2PXY - chains B and C of the 5 polymer chains in the assembly; structure by X-ray diffraction, 2.23 A resolution.

# Chain B
Name: T cell receptor beta chain
Source organism: Mus musculus
Notes: engineered mutation(s): G17E,H47Y,I75T,L78S
UniProt: A2NTY6 (A2NTY6_MOUSE); aligned to UniProt positions 32-142 over residues 3-117 (the alignment contains insertions or deletions, so no single offset holds)
Amino-acid sequence (111 residues; each row starts with the number of its first residue; note: 4 numbers in that range are skipped by the numbering (no residue carries them; nothing is unmodelled there)):
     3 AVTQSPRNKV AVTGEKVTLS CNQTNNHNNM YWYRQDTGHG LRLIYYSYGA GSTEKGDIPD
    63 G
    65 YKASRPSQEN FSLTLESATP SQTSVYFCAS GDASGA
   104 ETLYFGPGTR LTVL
Disulfides: Cys23-Cys92

# Chain C
Name: H-2 class II histocompatibility antigen, A-U alpha chain
Source organism: Mus musculus
Notes: fragment: extracellular alpha-1, extracellular alpha-2
UniProt: P14438 (HA2U_MOUSE); the construct lacks a stretch of the UniProt sequence, so the offset changes along the chain: 4-9 = UniProt 1-6; 10-180 = UniProt 8-178
Amino-acid sequence (183 residues; row label = number of the first residue in the row; numbers below 1 keep their minus sign (Asp-1 is residue -1)):
    -1 DDIEADHVGS Y
    9A G
    10 IVVYQSPGDI GQYTFEFDGD ELFYVDLDKK ETIWMLPEFA QLRSFDPQGG LQNIATGKHN
    70 LGVLTKRSNS TPATNEAPQA TVFPKSPVLL GQPNTLICFV DNIFPPVINI TWLRNSKSVA
   130 DGVYETSFFV NRDYSFHKLS YLTFIPSDDD IYDCKVEHWG LEEPVLKHWE P
Disulfides: Cys107-Cys163
Sequence notes: expression tag (-1 to 3)
Curated features (UniProtKB/Swiss-Prot):
  - region: Glu179, Pro180 (Connecting peptide)
  - glycosylation: Asn118 (N-linked (GlcNAc...) asparagine)

# Interface between chain B and chain C
Residue-residue contacts (13):
  Asn30(B) with His68(C), hydrogen bond
  Asn31(B) with Gln61(C), hydrogen bond
  Tyr48(B) with Gln57(C), hydrogen bond
  Tyr50(B) with Gln57(C), hydrogen bond; Leu60(C), hydrophobic; Gln61(C); Ala64(C)
  Thr55(B) with Lys39(C)
  Glu56(B) with Lys39(C), salt bridge; Gln57(C), hydrogen bond; Leu60(C)
  Ala97(B) with Gln61(C); Thr65(C)
Other interface residues (no listed pair), chain B (8 interface residues in all): Glu104

# Overview
Chain B and chain C form an interface of 8 and 7 residues respectively; the contacts include 5 hydrogen bonds
and 1 salt bridge. Polar pairs include Glu56(B)-Lys39(C), Asn30(B)-His68(C) and Asn31(B)-Gln61(C).
Chain B is T cell receptor beta chain and chain C is H-2 class II histocompatibility antigen, A-U alpha chain,
both from Mus musculus; the structure, Crystal structures of immune receptor complexes, was determined by
X-ray diffraction, deposited together with 2Z31 and 2Z35.
